Entry 1RQR (X-ray diffraction, 2.67 A resolution); this record covers chains A and C of the 3 polymer chains in the assembly.

Chain A (and C):
Protein: 5'-fluoro-5'-deoxyadenosine synthase
Source organism: Streptomyces cattleya
Notes: EC 2.5.1.63; chain C of this document is another copy of the same molecule, construct and numbering; everything in this record applies to it too
UniProtKB: Q70GK9 (Q70GK9_STRCT); residues 1-299 here = UniProt positions 1-299
Sequence (299 residues; each row starts with the number of its first residue):
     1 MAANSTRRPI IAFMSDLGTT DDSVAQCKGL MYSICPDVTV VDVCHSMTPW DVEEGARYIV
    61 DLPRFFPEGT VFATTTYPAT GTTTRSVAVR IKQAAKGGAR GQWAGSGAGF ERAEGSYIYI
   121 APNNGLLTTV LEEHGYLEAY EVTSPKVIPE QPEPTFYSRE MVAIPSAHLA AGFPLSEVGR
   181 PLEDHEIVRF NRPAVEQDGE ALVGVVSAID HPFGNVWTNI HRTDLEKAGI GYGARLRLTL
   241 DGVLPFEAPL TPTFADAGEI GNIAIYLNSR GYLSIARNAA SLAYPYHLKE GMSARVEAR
Unresolved in the structure: 1-7, 299
Construct notes: modified residue (1, 14, 31, 47, 161, 292)
Modified residues: Mse1 (selenomethionine); Mse14, Mse31, Mse47, Mse161, Mse292 (selenomethionine; parent Met)
Ligand contacts:
  - 5'-fluoro-5'-deoxyadenosine (5FD), molecule 1: D16, L17, W50, T76, Y77, P78, T80, T155, F156, Y157, S158, R159
  - 5'-fluoro-5'-deoxyadenosine (5FD), molecule 2: F213, N215, F254, A276, R277, N278, A279, A280
  - methionine (MET), molecule 1: L17, D21, S23, T155, F156
  - methionine (MET), molecule 2: D210, F213, N215, W217, F254, S269, R270
UniProt features mapped onto this chain:
  - binding site (S-adenosyl-L-methionine): D16, D21 to S23, Y77, S158, D210, N215, S269, R270, R277 to A279
  - mutagenesis: D16 (D16A: Loss of 5'-FDA synthase activity; D16N: Loss of 5'-FDA synthase activity; D16S: Loss of 5'-FDA synthase activity), T80 (T80A: Weak 5'-FDA synthase activity. 2-fold increase of the affinity binding for S-adenosyl-L-methionine and 4-fold decrease of the affinity binding for fluoride ...), F156 (F156A: Weak 5'-FDA synthase activity; F156V: Weak 5'-FDA synthase activity), S158 (S158A: The 5'-FDA synthase activity is 40% of the wild-type. 2-fold increase of the affinity binding for fluoride and 1.5-fold decrease of the affinity binding for S-adenosyl-L-methionine ...)

Chain A / chain C interface:
Residue-residue contacts (75):
  I10(A) with Y32(C), hydrophobic
  T39(A) with Y32(C)
  V41(A) with K28(C); Y32(C), hydrophobic
  D42(A) with A25(C)
  V43(A) with D21(C); D22(C); A25(C), hydrophobic
  C44(A) with T19(C); T20(C); D21(C)
  S46(A) with T19(C)
  R57(A) with D22(C)
  Y58(A) with T20(C), hydrogen bond (side chain-backbone); D21(C); D22(C)
  L62(A) with D22(C)
  F65(A) with Q26(C); G29(C); L30(C), hydrogen bond (backbone-backbone); S33(C), hydrogen bond (backbone-side chain); R159(C)
  F66(A) with A25(C); G29(C); S33(C)
  P67(A) with G29(C); S33(C)
  G98(A) with E153(C)
  A99(A) with E153(C), hydrogen bond (backbone-side chain)
  R100(A) with Q151(C), hydrogen bond
  Q102(A) with Q151(C), hydrogen bond (side chain-backbone)
  A104(A) with L30(C), hydrophobic
  G105(A) with P149(C); I164(C)
  S106(A) with P145(C); K146(C), hydrogen bond (side chain-backbone); V147(C); I148(C); P149(C); I164(C); H168(C), hydrogen bond
  G107(A) with P145(C), hydrogen bond (backbone-backbone); I148(C), hydrogen bond (backbone-backbone); P149(C); E150(C), hydrogen bond (backbone-backbone)
  A108(A) with E150(C), hydrogen bond (backbone-side chain)
  F110(A) with L30(C), hydrophobic; I34(C), hydrophobic
  R112(A) with S33(C), hydrogen bond
  H211(A) with T20(C)
  P212(A) with D16(C); L17(C); P49(C)
  F213(A) with D16(C); P49(C), hydrophobic; W50(C)
  P252(A) with P154(C); T155(C)
  T253(A) with T80(C), hydrogen bond (side chain-backbone); G81(C); P154(C); T155(C)
  F254(A) with T80(C); T155(C)
  A255(A) with T82(C)
  Y266(A) with T155(C)
  N268(A) with E153(C)
  S269(A) with E153(C); T155(C)
  R270(A) with D21(C), salt bridge; D22(C), salt bridge; S23(C); Q26(C)
  A279(A) with W50(C)
  A280(A) with W50(C)
Other interface residues (no listed pair), chain A (44 interface residues in all): R8, D61, D210, W217, L267, N278, S281
Other interface residues (no listed pair), chain C (37 interface residues in all): G18, P36, P78, F156

Summary:
44 residues of chain A and 37 residues of chain C are in contact; the contacts include 14 hydrogen bonds and 2
salt bridges. Polar contacts include R270(A)-D21(C), R270(A)-D22(C) and Y58(A)-T20(C). Chain A binds
5'-fluoro-5'-deoxyadenosine and methionine.
Chain A and chain C are both 5'-fluoro-5'-deoxyadenosine synthase (Streptomyces cattleya); the structure,
Crystal structure and mechanism of a bacterial fluorinating enzyme, product complex, was determined by X-ray
diffraction together with 1RQP from the same study.
